4B4E - chain A; structure by X-ray diffraction, 1.00 A resolution.

[Chain A]
Name: Lysozyme C
Source organism: Gallus gallus
Notes: EC 3.2.1.17
UniProt: P00698 (LYSC_CHICK); residues 1-129 here correspond to UniProt positions 19-147 (UniProt number = residue number + 18)
Chain sequence (129 residues; each row starts with the number of its first residue):
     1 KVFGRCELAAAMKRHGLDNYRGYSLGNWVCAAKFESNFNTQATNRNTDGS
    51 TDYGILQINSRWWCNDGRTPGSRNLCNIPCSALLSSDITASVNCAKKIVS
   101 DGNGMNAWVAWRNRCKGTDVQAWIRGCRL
Swiss-Prot annotation at these positions:
  - active site: Glu35, Asp52
  - binding site (substrate): Asp101
Disulfides: Cys6-Cys127, Cys30-Cys115, Cys64-Cys80, Cys76-Cys94
Reported in the primary citation:
  - binding site for (4R)-2-methylpentane-2,4-diol: Gly22, Phe34, Asn59, Trp63
  - interface residues: Arg114

[In short]
From UniProt: active-site residues Glu35 and Asp52 and substrate-binding residue Asp101. The paper reports a
binding site for (4R)-2-methylpentane-2,4-diol at Gly22, Phe34 and Asn59 among others; the interface residue
Arg114.
Chain A is Lysozyme C (Gallus gallus); the structure, 1.00 A Structure of Lysozyme Crystallized with
(R)-2-methyl-2,4- pentanediol, was determined by X-ray diffraction, deposited together with 4B49, 4B4I and
4B4J.
